PDB entry 7ZYW | X-ray diffraction, 2.45 A resolution | chains B and F of the 6 polymer chains in the assembly

[Chain B]
Protein: Tubulin beta-2B chain
Source organism: Bos taurus
Reference sequence: Q6B856 (TBB2B_BOVIN); the author numbering skips numbers that UniProt does not, so the offset changes along the chain: 1-42 = UniProt 1-42; 45-360 = UniProt 43-358; 369-455 = UniProt 359-445
Chain sequence (445 residues; each row starts with the number of its first residue; note: 10 numbers in that range are skipped by the numbering (no residue carries them; nothing is unmodelled there)):
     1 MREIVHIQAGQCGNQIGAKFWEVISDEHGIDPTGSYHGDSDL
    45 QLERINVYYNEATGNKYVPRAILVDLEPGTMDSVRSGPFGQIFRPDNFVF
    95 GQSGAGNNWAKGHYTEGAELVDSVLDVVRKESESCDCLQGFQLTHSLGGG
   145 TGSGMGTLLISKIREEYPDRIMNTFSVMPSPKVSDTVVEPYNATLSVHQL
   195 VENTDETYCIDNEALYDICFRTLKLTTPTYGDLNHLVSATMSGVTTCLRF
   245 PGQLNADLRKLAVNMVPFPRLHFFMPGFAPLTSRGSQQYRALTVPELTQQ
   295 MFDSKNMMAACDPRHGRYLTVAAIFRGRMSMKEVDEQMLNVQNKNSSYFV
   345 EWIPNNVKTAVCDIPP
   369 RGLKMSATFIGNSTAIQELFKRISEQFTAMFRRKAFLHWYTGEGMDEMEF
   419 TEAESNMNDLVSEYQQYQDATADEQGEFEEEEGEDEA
Disordered / not traced: 1, 248-249, 276-282, 437-455
UniProt features mapped onto this chain:
  - motif: Met1 to Ile4 (MREI motif)
  - binding site (GTP): Gln11, Glu71, Ser140, Gly144, Thr145, Gly146, Asn206, Asn228
  - binding site (Mg(2+)): Glu71
  - modified residue: Ser40 (Phosphoserine), Thr57 (Phosphothreonine), Lys60 (N6-acetyllysine), Ser174 (Phosphoserine), Thr287 (Phosphothreonine), Thr292 (Phosphothreonine), Arg320 (Omega-N-methylarginine), Glu448 (5-glutamyl polyglutamate)
  - cross-link (Glycyl lysine isopeptide (Lys-Gly)): Lys60 (interchain with G-Cter in ubiquitin), Lys326 (interchain with G-Cter in ubiquitin)
Bound ions: Mg2+: Gln11 (together with GDP); Ca2+ near Glu113 (its only coordinating residue here)
Residues lining bound ligands:
  - GDP (guanosine-5'-diphosphate): Gly10, Gln11, Cys12, Gln15, Ile16, Asp69, Ala99, Asn101, Ser140, Gly142, Gly143, Gly144, Thr145, Gly146, Val171, Pro173, Val177, Asp179, Glu183, Asn206, Leu209, Tyr224, Leu227, Asn228
  - KG0 ((4R)-N-[(1R)-1-[4-(cyclopropylmethoxy)-6-oxidanylidene-pyran-2-yl]butyl]-4-methyl-2-[(E)-C-methyl-N-oxidanyl-carbonimidoyl]-5H-1,3-thiazole-4-carboxamide): Tyr52, Gln136, Asn167, Phe169, Glu200, Tyr202, Val238, Thr239, Cys241, Leu242, Leu252, Leu255, Asn258, Met259, Ala316, Ala317, Ile318, Lys352, Thr353, Ala354, Thr376, Phe377, Ile378
From the paper describing this entry:
  - binding site for KG0: Asn167, Phe169, Tyr202, Val238, Thr239, Leu242, Leu252, Asn258, Ile318, Thr376, Ile378

[Chain F]
Protein: Tubulin beta-2B chain
Source organism: Gallus gallus
Reference sequence: E1BQ43 (E1BQ43_CHICK); residue numbers follow UniProt; this construct covers 1-378
Chain sequence (384 residues; each row starts with the number of its first residue):
     1 MYTFVVRDENSSVYAEVSRLLLATGQWKRLRKDNPRFNLMLGERNRLPFG
    51 RLGHEPGLVQLVNYYRGADKLCRKASLVKLIKTSPELSESCTWFPESYVI
   101 YPTNLKTPVAPAQNGIRHLINNTRTDEREVFLAAYNRRREGREGNVWIAK
   151 SSAGAKGEGILISSEASELLDFIDEQGQVHVIQKYLEKPLLLEPGHRKFD
   201 IRSWVLVDHLYNIYLYREGVLRTSSEPYNSANFQDKTCHLTNHCIQKEYS
   251 KNYGRYEEGNEMFFEEFNQYLMDALNTTLENSILLQIKHIIRSCLMCIEP
   301 AISTKHLHYQSFQLFGFDFMVDEELKVWLIEVNGAPACAQKLYAELCQGI
   351 VDVAISSVFPLADTGQKTSQPTSIFIKLHHHHHH
Disordered / not traced: 89-90, 100-143, 150-181, 224-226, 231-257, 362-372, 381-384
Sequence notes: expression tag (379-384)
Residues lining bound ligands: AMP-PCP (ACP; phosphomethylphosphonic acid adenylate ester): Lys74, Ile148, Gln183, Lys184, Tyr185, Leu186, Lys198, Asp200, Arg202, Arg222, Asp318, Met320, Ile330, Glu331, Asn333

[Interface between chain B and chain F]
Residue-residue contacts - 12 pairs, chain B then chain F:
  Arg311(B) with Arg31(F)
  Leu333(B) with Pro56(F)
  Gln336(B) with Arg36(F), hydrogen bond
  Asn337(B) with Thr3(F); Arg36(F); Gly57(F); Leu58(F)
  Ser340(B) with Leu30(F); Asn34(F), hydrogen bond
  Phe343(B) with Arg36(F)
  Glu345(B) with Arg31(F), salt bridge
  Asn350(B) with Arg36(F)
Interface residues without a listed pair, chain B (11 interface residues in all): Lys338, Ser341, Asn349
Interface residues without a listed pair, chain F (10 interface residues in all): Lys28, Asp33

[Summary]
The interface between chain B and chain F involves 11 residues on one side and 10 on the other; the contacts
include 2 hydrogen bonds and 1 salt bridge. Polar pairs include Glu345(B)-Arg31(F), Gln336(B)-Arg36(F) and
Ser340(B)-Asn34(F). From the paper: a binding site for KG0 at Asn167(B), Phe169(B) and Tyr202(B) among others.
Here chain B is Tubulin beta-2B chain (Bos taurus) and chain F is Tubulin beta-2B chain (Gallus gallus). Entry
7ZYW (Crystal structure of T2R-TTL-PM534 complex) was determined by X-ray diffraction.
